PDB entry 2Y5D | X-ray diffraction, 1.40 A resolution | chains A and B

[Chain A (and B)]
Molecule: Aldehyde dehydrogenase (box pathway)
Organism: Burkholderia xenovorans LB400
Notes: chain B of this document is another copy of the same molecule, construct and numbering; everything in this record applies to it too
UniProtKB: Q13WK4 (Q13WK4_BURXL); residues 1-531 here = UniProt positions 1-531
Amino-acid sequence (534 residues; numbered -2 to 531; the number before each row is that of its first residue; numbers below 1 keep their minus sign (Gly-2 is residue -2)):
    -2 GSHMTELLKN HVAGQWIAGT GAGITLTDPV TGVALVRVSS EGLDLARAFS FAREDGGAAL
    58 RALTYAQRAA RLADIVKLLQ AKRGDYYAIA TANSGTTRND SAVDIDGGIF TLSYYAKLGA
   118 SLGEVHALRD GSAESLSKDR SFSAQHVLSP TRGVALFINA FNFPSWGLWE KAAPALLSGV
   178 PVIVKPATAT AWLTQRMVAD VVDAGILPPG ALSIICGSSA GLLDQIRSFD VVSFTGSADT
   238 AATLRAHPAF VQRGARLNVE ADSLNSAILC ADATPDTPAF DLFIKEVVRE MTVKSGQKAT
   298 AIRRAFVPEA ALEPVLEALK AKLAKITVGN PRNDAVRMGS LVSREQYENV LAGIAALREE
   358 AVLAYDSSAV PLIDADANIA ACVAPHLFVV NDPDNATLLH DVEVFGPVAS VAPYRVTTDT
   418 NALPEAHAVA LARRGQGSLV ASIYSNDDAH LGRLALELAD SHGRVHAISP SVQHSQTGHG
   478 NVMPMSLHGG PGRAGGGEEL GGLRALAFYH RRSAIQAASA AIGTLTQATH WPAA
Not modelled in the structure: -2 to -1, 418-419, 523-531 (chain B: -2 to -1, 415-418, 531)
Sequence notes: expression tag (-2 to 0); engineered mutation Ala296 (Cys in Q13WK4)
Small-molecule neighbours: NADP (NAP; NADP nicotinamide-adenine-dinucleotide phosphate): Ile155, Ala157, Phe158, Asn159, Phe160, Lys182, Thr185, Gly214, Ser215, Ser216, Leu220, Phe231, Thr232, Gly233, Ser234, Thr237, Thr240, Leu241, Glu257, Ala258, Asp259, Ala296, Glu400, Phe402, Leu436, His485

[Interface between chain A and chain B]
Residue-residue contacts (126; chain A residue first):
  Tyr111(A) with Glu131(B)
  Asp127(A) with Arg501(B), salt bridge
  Glu131(A) with Met482(B)
  Leu133(A) with Thr474(B); Met482(B), hydrophobic
  Ser134(A) with Ser472(B)
  Asp136(A) with His471(B), salt bridge
  Ser138(A) with Val469(B); His471(B), hydrogen bond; Ser472(B), hydrogen bond
  Phe139(A) with His463(B); Ala464(B); Val469(B), hydrophobic; Ser472(B); Gln473(B); Thr474(B)
  Ala141(A) with Ser483(B)
  His143(A) with Met482(B); Ser483(B); Leu484(B), hydrogen bond (side chain-backbone); Arg501(B), hydrogen bond
  Ser146(A) with Ala456(B); Asp457(B)
  Pro147(A) with Asp457(B)
  Arg149(A) with Arg430(B); Asp457(B), salt bridge
  Phe226(A) with Gln433(B); Pro488(B), hydrophobic; Gly489(B)
  Ala239(A) with Val248(B)
  Arg242(A) with Phe247(B); Val248(B), hydrogen bond (side chain-backbone)
  Ala243(A) with Val248(B), hydrophobic
  Phe247(A) with Arg242(B)
  Val248(A) with Ala239(B); Arg242(B), hydrogen bond (backbone-side chain); Ala243(B)
  Arg430(A) with Arg149(B)
  Gln433(A) with Phe226(B)
  Asp445(A) with Ala515(B); Ala517(B); Ala518(B)
  Ala446(A) with Thr521(B), hydrogen bond (backbone-side chain)
  Gly449(A) with Ala518(B); Thr521(B); Leu522(B)
  Ala452(A) with Ile512(B), hydrophobic
  Leu453(A) with Ala525(B), hydrophobic
  Ala456(A) with Val144(B), hydrophobic; Ser146(B); Ser510(B)
  Asp457(A) with Ser146(B); Pro147(B); Arg149(B), salt bridge; Arg508(B)
  His459(A) with Ser510(B), hydrogen bond (backbone-side chain)
  Gly460(A) with Ser510(B), hydrogen bond (backbone-side chain); Ala511(B), hydrogen bond (backbone-backbone)
  Arg461(A) with Ser510(B); Ala511(B); Gln513(B)
  Val462(A) with Ser510(B); Ala511(B), hydrogen bond (backbone-backbone); Ile512(B); Gln513(B), hydrogen bond (backbone-backbone)
  His463(A) with Phe139(B); Gln513(B)
  Ala464(A) with Phe139(B); Gln513(B), hydrogen bond (backbone-backbone); Ala514(B), hydrophobic
  Ser468(A) with Ala515(B)
  Val469(A) with Ser138(B); Phe139(B), hydrophobic; Ala515(B), hydrophobic
  His471(A) with Asp136(B), salt bridge; Ser138(B), hydrogen bond
  Ser472(A) with Ser134(B); Ser138(B), hydrogen bond; Phe139(B)
  Gln473(A) with Phe139(B)
  Thr474(A) with Leu133(B); Phe139(B); Gln513(B)
  Met482(A) with Glu131(B); Leu133(B), hydrophobic; His143(B)
  Ser483(A) with Ala141(B); His143(B); Ala511(B); Gln513(B), hydrogen bond
  Leu484(A) with His143(B), hydrogen bond (backbone-side chain); Arg509(B); Ala511(B)
  Pro488(A) with Phe226(B), hydrophobic; Arg508(B)
  Glu495(A) with Arg509(B), salt bridge
  Arg501(A) with Asp127(B), salt bridge; His143(B), hydrogen bond
  Arg508(A) with Asp457(B); Pro488(B)
  Arg509(A) with Leu484(B); Glu495(B), salt bridge; Arg501(B)
  Ser510(A) with Ala456(B); His459(B), hydrogen bond (side chain-backbone); Gly460(B), hydrogen bond (side chain-backbone); Arg461(B); Val462(B)
  Ala511(A) with Gly460(B), hydrogen bond (backbone-backbone); Arg461(B); Val462(B), hydrogen bond (backbone-backbone); Ser483(B); Leu484(B)
  Ile512(A) with Ala452(B), hydrophobic; Val462(B)
  Gln513(A) with Arg461(B); Val462(B), hydrogen bond (backbone-backbone); His463(B); Ala464(B), hydrogen bond (backbone-backbone); Thr474(B); Ser483(B), hydrogen bond
  Ala514(A) with Ala464(B), hydrophobic
  Ala515(A) with Asp445(B); Ser468(B); Val469(B), hydrophobic
  Ala518(A) with Asp445(B)
Also at the interface, not in a pair above, chain A (69 interface residues in all): Gly128, Val144, Ser225, Gln249, Gly251, Arg253, Gly434, Leu448, Arg450, Ser466, Met480, Gly489, Gly498, Leu522
Also at the interface, not in a pair above, chain B (71 interface residues in all): Tyr111, Ala124, Gly128, Ser225, Gln249, Gly251, Arg253, Gly434, Leu448, Gly449, Leu453, Ser466, Met480, Gly498

[Summary]
69 residues of chain A face 71 of chain B across their interface, with 25 hydrogen bonds and 8 salt bridges.
Among the polar pairs are Asp127(A)-Arg501(B), Asp136(A)-His471(B) and Arg149(A)-Asp457(B). Bound to chain A:
NADP.
Both chains are Aldehyde dehydrogenase (box pathway) (Burkholderia xenovorans LB400). Entry 2Y5D (Crystal
structure of C296A mutant of the box pathway encoded ALDH from Burkholderia xenovorans LB400) was determined
by X-ray diffraction (same publication as 2Y51, 2Y52 and 2Y53).
